Entry 9E7G (X-ray diffraction, 3.00 A resolution); this record covers chains H and R of the 3 polymer chains in the assembly.

# Chain H
Name: BL3-6 Fab heavy chain
Source organism: Homo sapiens
Notes: antibody fragment or engineered binder
Sequence (233 residues; numbered 1 to 233; the number before each row is that of its first residue):
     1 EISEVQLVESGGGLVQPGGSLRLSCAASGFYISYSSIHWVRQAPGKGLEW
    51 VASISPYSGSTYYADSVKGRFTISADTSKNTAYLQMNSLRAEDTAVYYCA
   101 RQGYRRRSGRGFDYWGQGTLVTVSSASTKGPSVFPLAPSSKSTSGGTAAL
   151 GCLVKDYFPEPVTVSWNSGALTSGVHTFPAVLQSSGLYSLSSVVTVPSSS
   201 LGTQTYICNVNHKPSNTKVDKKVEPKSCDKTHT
Not modelled in the structure: 1-2, 229-233
Disulfide bonds: Cys25-Cys99, Cys152-Cys208

# Chain R
Molecule: Rev Response Element SLII
Sequence (72 nucleotides; row label = number of the first residue in the row):
     1 GGCACUAUGGGCGCAGCGUCAAUGACGCUGACGCUACAGGCCAGACAAGA
    51 AACACUUGUCUGAUAUAGUGCC
Construct notes: conflict G1 (A7174 in 902798), G49 (U7222 in 902798), A50 (U7223 in 902798), C72 (A7241 in 902798); engineered mutation C34 (G7207 in 902798); insertion (52-55)

# Interface between chain H and chain R
Pairs across the interface (19):
  Tyr34(H) with A50(R), stacking on the base
  Ser55(H) with C53(R), base contact
  Pro56(H) with C53(R), hydrogen bond to the base
  Tyr57(H) with A50(R), hydrogen bond to the sugar; A51(R), stacking on the base; A54(R), base contact
  Ser58(H) with C53(R), hydrogen bond to the base; A54(R), base contact
  Ser60(H) with C53(R), hydrogen bond to the base
  Tyr62(H) with C53(R), sugar contact
  Gln102(H) with A52(R), hydrogen bond to the base
  Tyr104(H) with A50(R), base contact; A51(R), phosphate contact
  Arg105(H) with A48(R), salt bridge to the phosphate; G49(R), salt bridge to the phosphate; A51(R), hydrogen bond to the phosphate
  Arg106(H) with A48(R), hydrogen bond to the phosphate; G49(R), salt bridge to the phosphate
  Arg110(H) with A52(R), hydrogen bond to the sugar
Other interface residues (no listed pair), chain H (13 interface residues in all): His38

# Overview
13 residues of chain H face 7 of chain R across their interface, with 8 hydrogen bonds, 3 salt bridges and 2
aromatic stacking contacts. Polar pairs include Pro56(H)-C53(R), Ser58(H)-C53(R) and Ser60(H)-C53(R).
Here chain H is BL3-6 Fab heavy chain (Homo sapiens) and chain R is Rev Response Element SLII. Entry 9E7G
(Crystal structure of HIV-1 RRE SLII G34C mutant in complex with Fab BL3-6) was determined by X-ray
diffraction.
